PDB entry 3VT2 | X-ray diffraction, 3.00 A resolution | chain A

[Chain A]
Protein: Ricin B lectin
From: Clostridium thermocellum
UniProt: A3DD67 (A3DD67_CLOTH); residue numbers follow UniProt; this construct covers 31-520
Chain sequence (526 residues; numbered -35 to 520; 30 numbers in that range are skipped by the numbering (no residue carries them; nothing is unmodelled there); the number before each row is that of its first residue; numbers below 1 keep their minus sign (Met-35 is residue -35)):
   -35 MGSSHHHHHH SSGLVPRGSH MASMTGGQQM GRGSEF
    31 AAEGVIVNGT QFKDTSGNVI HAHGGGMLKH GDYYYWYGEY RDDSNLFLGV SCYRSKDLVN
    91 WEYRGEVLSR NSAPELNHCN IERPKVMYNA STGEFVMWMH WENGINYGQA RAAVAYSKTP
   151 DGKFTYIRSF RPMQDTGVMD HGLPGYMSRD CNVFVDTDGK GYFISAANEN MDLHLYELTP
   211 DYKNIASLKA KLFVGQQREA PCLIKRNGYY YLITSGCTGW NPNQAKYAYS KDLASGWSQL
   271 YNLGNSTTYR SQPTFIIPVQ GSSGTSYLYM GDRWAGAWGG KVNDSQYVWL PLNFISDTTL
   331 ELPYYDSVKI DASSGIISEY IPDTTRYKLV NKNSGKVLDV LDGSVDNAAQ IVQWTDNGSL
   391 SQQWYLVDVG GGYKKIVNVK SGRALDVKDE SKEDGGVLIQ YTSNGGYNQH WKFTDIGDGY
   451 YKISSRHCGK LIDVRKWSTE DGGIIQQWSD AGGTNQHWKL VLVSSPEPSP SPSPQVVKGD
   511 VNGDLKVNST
Disordered / not traced: -35 to 0, 31-32, 494-520
Sequence notes: expression tag (-35 to 0)
Small-molecule neighbours: 1-methylethyl 1-thio-galactoside (IPT; 1-methylethyl 1-thio-beta-D-galactopyranoside): Asp416, Val417, Lys418, Asp419, Glu420, Ile429, Tyr431, Asn434, Asn438, Gln439

[Overview]
Bound to chain A: 1-methylethyl 1-thio-galactoside.
Chain A is Ricin B lectin (Clostridium thermocellum); the structure, Crystal structure of Ct1,3Gal43A in
complex with isopropy-beta-D-thiogalactoside, was determined by X-ray diffraction, deposited together with
3VSF, 3VSZ, 3VT0 and 3VT1.
